PDB entry 7CRR | electron microscopy, 3.48 A resolution | chains G and A of the 11 polymer chains in the assembly

== Chain G ==
Protein: Histone H2A
From: Xenopus laevis
UniProt: Q6AZJ8 (Q6AZJ8_XENLA); residues 1-129 here correspond to UniProt positions 2-130 (UniProt number = residue number + 1)
Chain sequence (129 residues; row label = number of the first residue in the row):
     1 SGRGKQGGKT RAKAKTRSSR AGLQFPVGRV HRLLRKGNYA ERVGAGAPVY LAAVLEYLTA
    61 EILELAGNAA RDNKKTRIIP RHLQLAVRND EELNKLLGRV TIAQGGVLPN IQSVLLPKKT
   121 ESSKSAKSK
Not modelled in the structure: 1-9, 120-129
Reported in the primary citation:
  - post-translational modification sites: Lys119

== Chain A ==
Molecule: 187-nt DNA strand
Sequence (187 nucleotides; row label = number of the first residue in the row):
     1 ATCGGGTGAT GCCCGATCCC CTGGAGAATC CCGGTGCCGA GGCCGCTCAA TTGGTCGTAG
    61 ACAGCTCTAG CACCGCTTAA ACGCACGTAC GCGCTGTCCC CCGCGTTTTA ACCGCCAAGG
   121 GGATTACTCC CTAGTCTCCA GGCACGTGTC AGATATATAC ATCCTGTTCC AGTGCCGGTG
   181 TCGCGAT
Not modelled in the structure: 1-10, 179-187

== Chain G / chain A interface ==
Residue-residue contacts (10; chain G residue first):
  Thr10(G) - DT51(A)  base contact
  Thr10(G) - DT52(A)  sugar contact
  Ala12(G) - DG53(A)  phosphate contact
  Lys15(G) - DT51(A)  phosphate contact
  Lys15(G) - DT52(A)  hydrogen bond to the phosphate
  Arg17(G) - DT51(A)  salt bridge to the phosphate
  Arg20(G) - DT52(A)  salt bridge to the phosphate
  Arg32(G) - DA50(A)  salt bridge to the phosphate
  Arg77(G) - DG39(A)  phosphate contact
  Arg77(G) - DA40(A)  salt bridge to the phosphate
Also at the interface, not in a pair above, chain G (14 interface residues in all): Arg11, Lys13, Ala14, Thr16, Gly28, Arg29, Arg42
Also at the interface, not in a pair above, chain A (9 interface residues in all): DG41, DG54, DA59

== Overview ==
The interface between chain G and chain A involves 14 residues on one side and 9 on the other; the contacts
include 1 hydrogen bond and 4 salt bridges. Polar pairs include Lys15(G)-DT52(A), Arg17(G)-DT51(A) and
Arg20(G)-DT52(A). From the paper: a modification site at Lys119(G).
Here chain G is Histone H2A (Xenopus laevis) and chain A is a 187-nt DNA strand. Entry 7CRR (Native NSD3 bound
to 187-bp nucleosome) was determined by electron microscopy, deposited together with 7CRO, 7CRP and 7CRQ.
